PDB entry 2D8W | X-ray diffraction, 2.00 A resolution | chain A

Chain A:
Protein: Cationic trypsin
Source organism: Bos taurus
Notes: EC 3.4.21.4
UniProt: P00760 (TRY1_BOVIN); residues 7-229 here correspond to UniProt positions 21-243 (UniProt number = residue number + 14)
Chain sequence (223 residues; row label = number of the first residue in the row):
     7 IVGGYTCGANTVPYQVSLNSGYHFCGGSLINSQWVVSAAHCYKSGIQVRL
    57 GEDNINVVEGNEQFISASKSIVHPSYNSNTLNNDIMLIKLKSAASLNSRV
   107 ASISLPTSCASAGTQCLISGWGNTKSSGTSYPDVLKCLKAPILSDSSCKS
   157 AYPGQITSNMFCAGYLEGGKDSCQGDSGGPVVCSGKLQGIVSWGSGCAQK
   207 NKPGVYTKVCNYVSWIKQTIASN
Cystine bridges: Cys13-Cys143, Cys31-Cys47, Cys115-Cys216, Cys122-Cys189, Cys154-Cys168, Cys179-Cys203
Modified / non-standard residues: Tyr48 (3-iodo-tyrosine; IYR); Tyr137 (3-iodo-tyrosine; IYR); Tyr171 (3,5-diiodotyrosine; TYI)
Sequence notes: modified residue (48, 137, 171)
Bound ions: Ca2+: Glu58, Asn60, Val63, Glu68
From the paper describing this entry:
  - binding site for iodide ion: Gln53, Ser81, Gln121

Summary:
Glu58, Asn60, Val63 and Glu68 coordinate Ca2+. The paper reports a binding site for iodide ion at Gln53, Ser81
and Gln121.
Chain A is Cationic trypsin (Bos taurus); the structure, Structure of HYPER-VIL-trypsin, was determined by
X-ray diffraction together with 2D8O, 2D8P, 2D91, 2D97 and 2D98 from the same study.
